9E8D - chains B and C of the 8 polymer chains in the assembly; structure by electron microscopy, 4.10 A resolution (low resolution: residue-level contacts below are approximate; hydrogen-bond / salt-bridge calls are withheld).

== Chain B (and C) ==
Name: Capsid protein
From: Canine parvovirus 2b
Notes: chain C of this document is another copy of the same molecule, construct and numbering; everything in this record applies to it too
UniProt: B8X1I1 (B8X1I1_PAVC); residue numbers follow UniProt; this construct covers 1-584
Sequence (584 residues; row label = number of the first residue in the row):
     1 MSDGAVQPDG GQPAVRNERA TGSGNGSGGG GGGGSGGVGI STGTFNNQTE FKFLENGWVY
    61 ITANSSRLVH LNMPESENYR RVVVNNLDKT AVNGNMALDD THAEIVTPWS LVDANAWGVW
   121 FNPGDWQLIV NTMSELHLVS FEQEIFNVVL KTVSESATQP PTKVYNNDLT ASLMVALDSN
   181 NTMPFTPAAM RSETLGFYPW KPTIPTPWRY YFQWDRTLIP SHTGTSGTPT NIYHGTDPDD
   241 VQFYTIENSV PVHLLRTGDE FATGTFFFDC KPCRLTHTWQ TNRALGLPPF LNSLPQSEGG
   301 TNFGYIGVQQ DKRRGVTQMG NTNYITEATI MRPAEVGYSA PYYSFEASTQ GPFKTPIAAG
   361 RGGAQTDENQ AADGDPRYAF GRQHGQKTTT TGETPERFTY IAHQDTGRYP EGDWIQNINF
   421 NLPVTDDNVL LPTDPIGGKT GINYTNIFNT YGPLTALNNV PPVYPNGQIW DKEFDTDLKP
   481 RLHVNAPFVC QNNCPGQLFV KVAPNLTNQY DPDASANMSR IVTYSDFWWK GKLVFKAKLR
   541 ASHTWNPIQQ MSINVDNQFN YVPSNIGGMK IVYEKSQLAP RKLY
Not modelled in the structure: 1-36
Construct notes: conflict Tyr60 (Glu in B8X1I1), Glu104 (Gln in B8X1I1), Gln509 (Glu in B8X1I1)
Disulfide bonds: Cys490-Cys494

== Chain B / chain C interface ==
Residue-residue contacts (262; chain B residue first):
  Arg274(B) with Asp475(C); Asp477(C)
  His277(B) with Asp239(C); Asp240(C)
  Trp279(B) with Tyr211(C); Gln213(C); Asp240(C); Gln242(C); Gln350(C)
  Thr281(B) with Ser348(C); Gln350(C)
  Asn282(B) with Phe353(C)
  Arg283(B) with Asp99(C); Thr101(C); Tyr211(C); Trp214(C); Gln350(C); Pro352(C)
  Ala284(B) with Tyr211(C); Trp214(C)
  Leu285(B) with Tyr211(C); Phe474(C)
  Gly286(B) with Phe185(C); Thr186(C); Tyr211(C)
  Leu287(B) with Thr186(C); Pro187(C); Ala188(C); Arg191(C); Glu193(C); Arg209(C); Tyr211(C)
  Pro288(B) with Glu104(C); Arg191(C); Arg209(C); Tyr210(C); Tyr211(C)
  Pro289(B) with His102(C); Glu104(C); Arg191(C); Arg209(C); Tyr211(C)
  Phe290(B) with Pro207(C); Arg209(C)
  Leu291(B) with Val82(C); Val84(C); Glu104(C)
  Leu294(B) with Val82(C)
  Pro295(B) with Val82(C)
  Phe303(B) with Val83(C)
  Gly304(B) with Val82(C); Val83(C); Val84(C)
  Gln310(B) with Asn86(C); Leu98(C); Asp100(C)
  Asp311(B) with Arg397(C)
  Lys312(B) with Glu393(C); Thr394(C); Pro395(C)
  Arg313(B) with Asp100(C); Ala379(C); Pro395(C)
  Arg314(B) with Arg191(C); Ser192(C); Ala379(C); Gly381(C); Glu393(C); Pro395(C)
  Gly315(B) with Met190(C); Arg377(C); Tyr378(C); Ala379(C)
  Val316(B) with Ala189(C); Met190(C); Arg377(C); Tyr378(C)
  Thr317(B) with Pro376(C); Arg377(C)
  Gln318(B) with Lys354(C); Pro356(C); Ile357(C); Asp373(C); Gly374(C); Val484(C)
  Met319(B) with Tyr343(C); Phe345(C); Lys354(C); Arg377(C)
  Gly320(B) with Ala371(C); Asp375(C); Arg377(C); Thr399(C)
  Asn321(B) with Tyr343(C); Ala371(C)
  Thr322(B) with Arg377(C)
  Asn323(B) with Arg377(C); Arg397(C)
  Tyr324(B) with Leu98(C)
  Ile325(B) with Ala379(C)
  Thr326(B) with Ala97(C); Asp99(C); Asp100(C)
  Glu327(B) with Asp99(C); Asp100(C); Arg191(C); Tyr211(C)
  Ala328(B) with Ala97(C); Asp99(C); Phe345(C); Pro352(C); Phe353(C); Lys354(C)
  Thr329(B) with Ala97(C)
  Ile330(B) with Met190(C); Arg191(C)
  Met331(B) with Met190(C); Pro376(C); Val484(C); Asn485(C)
  Arg332(B) with Tyr211(C); Val484(C)
  Pro333(B) with Asp471(C); Phe474(C); His483(C); Val484(C); Asn485(C)
  Ala334(B) with Phe474(C)
  Glu335(B) with Glu346(C); Pro356(C)
  Ser339(B) with Glu346(C)
  His403(B) with Asp239(C)
  Asp405(B) with Asp240(C); Thr349(C)
  Gly407(B) with Ser348(C)
  Arg408(B) with Glu346(C); Ala347(C); Phe353(C)
  Tyr409(B) with Thr217(C); Ile219(C); Ala347(C)
  Glu411(B) with Ile219(C); Pro220(C)
  Gly412(B) with Pro220(C); Ala347(C)
  Asp413(B) with Pro220(C); Phe345(C); Glu346(C); Ala347(C)
  Trp414(B) with Met96(C); Ala97(C); Pro220(C); Ser344(C); Phe345(C); Pro352(C)
  Ile415(B) with Tyr343(C); Ser344(C); Asn446(C)
  Gln416(B) with Ala97(C); Tyr343(C); Phe345(C)
  Asn417(B) with Tyr343(C); Gly441(C); Ile442(C)
  Ile418(B) with Tyr342(C); Tyr343(C); Ala372(C); Asp373(C)
  Phe420(B) with Ala97(C); Tyr343(C)
  Leu422(B) with Gly94(C); Asn95(C); Leu98(C)
  Pro423(B) with Asn93(C); Gly94(C); Asn95(C); Thr223(C)
  Val424(B) with Gly94(C); Ser221(C); His222(C); Thr223(C)
  Asp426(B) with His222(C); Lys439(C)
  Asp427(B) with Lys439(C); Thr440(C); Gly441(C); Ile442(C)
  Asn428(B) with Ile442(C)
  Val429(B) with His222(C); Lys439(C)
  Leu430(B) with Ile436(C); Ile442(C); Ile447(C)
  Leu431(B) with Pro220(C); His222(C)
  Asp434(B) with Lys439(C)
  Pro435(B) with Gly437(C)
  Ile436(B) with Ile436(C)
  Ile447(B) with Ile447(C)
  Phe448(B) with Pro341(C); Ser344(C); Ile447(C)
  Asn449(B) with Pro341(C); Asn449(C)
  Thr450(B) with Glu346(C); Asn449(C)
  Tyr451(B) with Asn449(C); Tyr451(C)
  Gly452(B) with Tyr451(C)
  Pro453(B) with Tyr338(C); Tyr451(C); Leu457(C); Pro480(C); Arg481(C); Leu482(C)
  Leu454(B) with Pro356(C); Ile357(C); Pro480(C); Leu482(C); Val484(C)
  Thr455(B) with Pro480(C)
  Ala456(B) with Phe474(C); Thr476(C); Leu478(C); Pro480(C)
  Leu457(B) with Thr476(C); Asp477(C); Leu478(C)
  Asn458(B) with Thr476(C); Asp477(C)
  Asn459(B) with Asp477(C)
  Arg481(B) with Leu478(C); Lys479(C)
  Leu482(B) with Leu478(C)
  His543(B) with Tyr244(C); Ser249(C)
  Thr544(B) with Gln242(C); Phe243(C); Tyr244(C)
  Trp545(B) with Phe243(C); Asn248(C)
  Asn546(B) with Val241(C); Gln242(C); Phe243(C)
  Gln549(B) with Asp239(C)
  Pro580(B) with Asp239(C); Gln242(C)
  Arg581(B) with Asp475(C)
  Lys582(B) with Asn181(C); Thr182(C); Met183(C); Pro184(C); Tyr244(C); Asp475(C)
  Leu583(B) with Phe474(C); Asp475(C); Thr476(C)
  Tyr584(B) with Phe185(C); Pro187(C); Asp471(C); Lys472(C); Phe474(C)
Other interface residues (no listed pair), chain B (107 interface residues in all): Gln280, Glu298, Tyr305, Ile306, Val336, Tyr338, Gln365, Thr425, Pro432, Tyr444, Leu578
Other interface residues (no listed pair), chain C (116 interface residues in all): Arg80, Asn85, Lys89, Val106, Phe212, Leu218, Asp237, Gly351, Thr355, Ala358, Arg361, Phe380

== In short ==
107 residues of chain B face 116 of chain C across their interface.
Both chains are Capsid protein (Canine parvovirus 2b). Entry 9E8D (CPV2a capsid complexed with scFv1) was
determined by electron microscopy together with 9E60 and 9E89 from the same study.
